Entry 3OB2 (X-ray diffraction, 2.10 A resolution); this record covers chains A and B.

Chain A:
Protein: 12-meric peptide from Epidermal growth factor receptor
UniProtKB: P00533 (EGFR_HUMAN); numbering as in UniProt (aligned over 1063-1074)
Sequence (12 residues; each row starts with the number of its first residue):
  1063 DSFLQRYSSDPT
Unresolved in the structure: 1063
Modified positions: Tyr1069 (o-phosphotyrosine; PTR); Ser1070 (phosphoserine; SEP)
What the authors report for this chain:
  - post-translational modification sites: Tyr1069, Ser1070
  - conformationally variable residues: Ser1064 to Gln1067, Ser1070, Ser1071

Chain B:
Protein: E3 ubiquitin-protein ligase CBL
Source organism: Homo sapiens
Notes: EC 6.3.2.-; fragment: c-Cbl TKB domain, residues 25-351
UniProtKB: P22681 (CBL_HUMAN); residues 25-351 here = UniProt positions 25-351
Sequence (329 residues; each row starts with the number of its first residue):
    23 GSLIGLMKDAFQPHHHHHHHLSPHPPGTVDKKMVEKCWKLMDKVVRLCQN
    73 PKLALKNSPPYILDLLPDTYQHLRTILSRYEGKMETLGENEYFRVFMENL
   123 MKKTKQTISLFKEGKERMYEENSQPRRNLTKLSLIFSHMLAELKGIFPSG
   173 LFQGDTFRITKADAAEFWRKAFGEKTIVPWKSFRQALHEVHPISSGLEAM
   223 ALKSTIDLTCNDYISVFEFDIFTRLFQPWSSLLRNWNSLAVTHPGYMAFL
   273 TYDEVKARLQKFIHKPGSYIFRLSCTRLGQWAIGYVTADGNILQTIPHNK
   323 PLFQALIDGFREGFYLFPDGRNQNPDLTG
Unresolved in the structure: 23-54, 351
Differences from the reference sequence: expression tag (23-24)

Interface between chain A and chain B:
Contacting residue pairs (29; chain A residue first):
  Gln1067(A) - Tyr274(B)
  Gln1067(A) - Ile314(B)  hydrogen bond (side chain-backbone)
  Gln1067(A) - Leu315(B)
  Arg1068(A) - Ser80(B)  hydrogen bond
  Arg1068(A) - Pro81(B)  hydrogen bond (side chain-backbone)
  Arg1068(A) - Tyr274(B)  hydrogen bond (backbone-side chain)
  Arg1068(A) - Gln316(B)
  Tyr1069(A) - Tyr274(B)
  Tyr1069(A) - Arg294(B)
  Tyr1069(A) - Ser296(B)
  Tyr1069(A) - Cys297(B)
  Tyr1069(A) - Thr298(B)
  Tyr1069(A) - Arg299(B)
  Tyr1069(A) - Ala304(B)
  Tyr1069(A) - Gln316(B)
  Tyr1069(A) - Ile318(B)
  Ser1070(A) - Gln316(B)  hydrogen bond (backbone-backbone)
  Ser1070(A) - Thr317(B)  hydrogen bond (backbone-side chain)
  Ser1071(A) - Thr317(B)
  Asp1072(A) - Thr317(B)  hydrogen bond (backbone-side chain)
  Pro1073(A) - Tyr307(B)
  Pro1073(A) - Thr317(B)
  Pro1073(A) - Glu334(B)
  Pro1073(A) - Phe336(B)
  Pro1073(A) - Tyr337(B)
  Thr1074(A) - Lys322(B)  hydrogen bond
  Thr1074(A) - Gly331(B)
  Thr1074(A) - Glu334(B)
  Thr1074(A) - Tyr337(B)
Also at the interface, not in a pair above, chain B (24 interface residues in all): Pro319, His320, Ala327, Asp330

Overview:
Chain A and chain B form an interface of 8 and 24 residues respectively, with 8 hydrogen bonds. Polar pairs
include Gln1067(A)-Ile314(B), Arg1068(A)-Ser80(B) and Arg1068(A)-Pro81(B). The paper reports modification
sites Tyr1069(A) and Ser1070(A); conformational variability at Ser1064(A), Ser1070(A) and Ser1071(A).
Here chain A is 12-meric peptide from Epidermal growth factor receptor and chain B is E3 ubiquitin-protein
ligase CBL (Homo sapiens). Entry 3OB2 (Crystal structure of c-Cbl TKB domain in complex with double
phosphorylated EGFR peptide) was determined by X-ray diffraction (same publication as 3OB1).
